PDB entry 7SSV | electron microscopy, 3.39 A resolution | chains A and H of the 6 polymer chains in the assembly

# Chain A
Name: Potassium voltage-gated channel subfamily A member 3, Green fluorescent protein fusion
From: Homo sapiens
Reference sequence: chimeric construct of P22001, P42212: residues 1-575 from P22001 (KCNA3_HUMAN) positions 1-575 (same numbers); residues 590-826 from P42212 positions 2-238 (UniProt number = residue number - 588)
Amino-acid sequence (856 residues; row label = number of the first residue in the row):
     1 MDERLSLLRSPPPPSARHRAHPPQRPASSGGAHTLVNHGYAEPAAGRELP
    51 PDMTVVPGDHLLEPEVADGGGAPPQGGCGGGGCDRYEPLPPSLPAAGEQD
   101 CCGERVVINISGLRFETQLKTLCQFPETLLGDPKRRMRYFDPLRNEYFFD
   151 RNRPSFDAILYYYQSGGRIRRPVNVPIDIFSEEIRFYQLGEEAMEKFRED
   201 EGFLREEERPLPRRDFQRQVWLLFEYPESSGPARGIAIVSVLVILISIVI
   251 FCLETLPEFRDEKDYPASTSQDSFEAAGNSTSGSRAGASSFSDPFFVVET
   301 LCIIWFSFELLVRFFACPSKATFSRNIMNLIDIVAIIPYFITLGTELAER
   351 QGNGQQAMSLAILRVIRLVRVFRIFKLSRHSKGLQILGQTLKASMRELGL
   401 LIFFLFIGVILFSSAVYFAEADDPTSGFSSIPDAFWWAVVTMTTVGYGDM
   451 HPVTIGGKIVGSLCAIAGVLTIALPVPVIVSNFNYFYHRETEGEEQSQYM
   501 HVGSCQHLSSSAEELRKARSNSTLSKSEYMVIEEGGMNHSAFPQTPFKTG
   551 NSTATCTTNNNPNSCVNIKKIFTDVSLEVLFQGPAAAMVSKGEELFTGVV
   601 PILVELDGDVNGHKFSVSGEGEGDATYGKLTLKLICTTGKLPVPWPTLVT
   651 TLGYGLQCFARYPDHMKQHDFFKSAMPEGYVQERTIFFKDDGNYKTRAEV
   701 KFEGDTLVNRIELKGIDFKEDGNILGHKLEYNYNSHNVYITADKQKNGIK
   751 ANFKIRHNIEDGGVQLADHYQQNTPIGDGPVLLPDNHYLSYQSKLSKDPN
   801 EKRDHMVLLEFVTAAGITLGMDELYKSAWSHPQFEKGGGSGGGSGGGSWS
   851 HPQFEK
Unresolved in the structure: 1-102, 260-288, 349-358, 492-856
Sequence notes: linker (576-589); conflict Leu634 (Phe46 in P42212), Leu652 (Phe64 in P42212), Gly653 (Ser65 in P42212), Leu656 (Val68 in P42212), Ala660 (Ser72 in P42212), Thr741 (Met153 in P42212), Ala751 (Val163 in P42212), Gly763 (Ser175 in P42212), Tyr791 (Thr203 in P42212), Lys794 (Ala206 in P42212), Leu819 (His231 in P42212); expression tag (827-856)
Swiss-Prot annotation at these positions:
  - modified residue: Tyr654 (Z: -2,3-didehydrotyrosine)
Bound ions: K+ site 1: Thr444, Val445 (shared with 2 residues of chain B; 2 residues of chain C; 2 residues of chain D); K+ site 2: Thr444 (shared with 1 residue of chain B; 1 residue of chain C; 1 residue of chain D); K+ site 3: Gly446 (shared with 1 residue of chain B; 2 residues of chain C; 1 residue of chain D)
From the paper describing this entry:
  - contacts within the chain: Trp436-Asp449 (hydrogen bond)
  - specificity-determining residues: Gly427, His451 (by similarity / conservation)

# Chain H
Name: Fab-ShK fusion, heavy chain
Notes: antibody fragment or engineered binder
Amino-acid sequence (270 residues; numbered 1 to 270; the number before each row is that of its first residue):
     1 QVQLREWGAGLLKPSETLSLTCAVYGGSFSDKYWSWIRQPPGKGLEWIGS
    51 INHSGSTNYNPSLKSRVTISVDTSKNQFSLKLSSVTAADTAVYYCTSVHQ
   101 ETKKYQSRSCIDTIPKSRCTAFQCKHSMKYRLSFCRKTCGTCSYTYNYEW
   151 HVDVWGQGLLVTVSSASTKGPSVFPLAPSSKSTSGGTAALGCLVKDYFPE
   201 PVTVSWNSGALTSGVHTFPAVLQSSGLYSLSSVVTVPSSSLGTQTYICNV
   251 NHKPSNTKVDKKVEPKSCDK
Unresolved in the structure: 104-107, 143-146, 270
Cystine bridges: Cys110-Cys142, Cys119-Cys135, Cys124-Cys139

# How chain A and chain H interact
Residue-residue contacts - 6 pairs, chain A then chain H:
  Ser426(A) with Arg118(H)
  Tyr447(A) with Lys129(H), hydrogen bond (backbone-side chain)
  Gly448(A) with Arg118(H), hydrogen bond (backbone-side chain); Phe134(H)
  Asp449(A) with Arg118(H), hydrogen bond (backbone-side chain)
  His451(A) with Arg118(H), hydrogen bond
Other interface residues (no listed pair), chain A (6 interface residues in all): Met450
Other interface residues (no listed pair), chain H (5 interface residues in all): Ile114, Tyr130
From the paper, about this interface:
  - residue pairs: Tyr447(A)-Lys129(H) (backbone contact), His451(A)-Arg118(H) (hydrogen bond)
  - interface residues, chain A: Tyr447(A), His451(A)

# Overview
The interface between chain A and chain H involves 6 residues on one side and 5 on the other; the contacts
include 4 hydrogen bonds. Polar pairs include Tyr447(A)-Lys129(H), Gly448(A)-Arg118(H) and
Asp449(A)-Arg118(H). The authors report a backbone contact between Tyr447(A) and Lys129(H); a hydrogen bond
between His451(A) and Arg118(H). The paper reports interface residues Tyr447(A) and His451(A); specificity
determinants Gly427(A) and His451(A).
Chain A is Potassium voltage-gated channel subfamily A member 3, Green fluorescent protein fusion (Homo
sapiens) and chain H is Fab-ShK fusion, heavy chain; the structure, Structure of human Kv1.3 with Fab-ShK
fusion, was determined by electron microscopy, deposited together with 8DFL, 7SSX, 7SSY and 7SSZ.
